PDB entry 3VBU | X-ray diffraction, 4.00 A resolution | chains A and C of the 3 polymer chains in the assembly

# Chain A
Protein: Genome Polyprotein, capsid protein VP1
From: Human enterovirus 71
Reference sequence: B2ZUN0 (B2ZUN0_9ENTO); residues 73-297 here correspond to UniProt positions 638-862 (UniProt number = residue number + 565)
Chain sequence (225 residues; numbered 73 to 297; the number before each row is that of its first residue):
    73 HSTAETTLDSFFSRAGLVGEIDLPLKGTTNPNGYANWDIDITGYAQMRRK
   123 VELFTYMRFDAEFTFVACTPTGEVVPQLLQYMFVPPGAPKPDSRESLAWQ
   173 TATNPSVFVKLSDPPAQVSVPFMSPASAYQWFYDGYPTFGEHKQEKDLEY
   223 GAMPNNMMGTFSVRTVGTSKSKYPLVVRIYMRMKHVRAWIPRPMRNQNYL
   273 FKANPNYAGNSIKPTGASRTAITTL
Disordered / not traced: 211-217

# Chain C
Protein: Genome Polyprotein, capsid protein VP3
From: Human enterovirus 71
Reference sequence: B2ZUN0 (B2ZUN0_9ENTO); residues 1-239 here correspond to UniProt positions 324-562 (UniProt number = residue number + 323)
Chain sequence (239 residues; each row starts with the number of its first residue):
     1 GFPTELKPGTNQFLTTDDGVSAPILPNFHPTPCIHIPGEVRNLLELCQVE
    51 TILEVNNVPTNATSLMERLRFPVSAQAGKGELCAVFRADPGRNGPWQSTL
   101 LGQLCGYYTQWSGSLEVTFMFTGSFMATGKMLIAYTPPGGPLPKDRATAM
   151 LGTHVIWDFGLQSSVTLVIPWISNTHYRAHARDGVFDYYTTGLVSIWYQT
   201 NYVVPIGAPNTAYIIALAAAQKNFTMKLCKDASDILQTG

# How chain A and chain C interact
Contacting residue pairs (138; chain A residue first):
  Ser-74(A) with Thr-225(C)
  Thr-75(A) with Asn-42(C), hydrogen bond (backbone-side chain); Leu-44(C); Thr-225(C)
  Glu-77(A) with Tyr-108(C), hydrogen bond (backbone-side chain); Lys-227(C); Leu-228(C), hydrogen bond (side chain-backbone); Cys-229(C)
  Thr-78(A) with Asn-42(C), hydrogen bond; Leu-43(C), hydrogen bond (backbone-backbone); Leu-44(C); Tyr-108(C); Met-226(C)
  Thr-79(A) with Arg-41(C); Asn-42(C)
  Leu-80(A) with Val-40(C); Arg-41(C), hydrogen bond (backbone-backbone)
  Phe-83(A) with Leu-43(C), hydrophobic; Tyr-107(C), hydrophobic; Tyr-108(C)
  Arg-86(A) with Thr-15(C); Cys-229(C)
  Ala-87(A) with Thr-15(C), hydrogen bond (backbone-backbone)
  Thr-114(A) with Gln-237(C), hydrogen bond
  Tyr-116(A) with Asp-231(C), hydrogen bond
  Ala-117(A) with Leu-236(C), hydrophobic; Gln-237(C)
  Gln-118(A) with Asp-231(C); Ala-232(C); Ser-233(C)
  Arg-120(A) with Gln-237(C), hydrogen bond
  Arg-121(A) with Gln-103(C), hydrogen bond; Tyr-107(C), hydrogen bond; Ser-233(C)
  Lys-122(A) with Tyr-107(C); Asp-231(C), salt bridge
  Leu-125(A) with Leu-43(C), hydrophobic; Leu-46(C), hydrophobic
  Phe-126(A) with Val-40(C), hydrophobic
  Tyr-128(A) with Ile-36(C), hydrophobic
  Arg-130(A) with Thr-31(C), hydrogen bond (side chain-backbone); Pro-32(C); Cys-33(C)
  Glu-134(A) with Gly-19(C); Val-20(C); Ser-21(C), hydrogen bond
  Thr-136(A) with Phe-13(C)
  Phe-155(A) with Leu-25(C), hydrophobic
  Pro-177(A) with Ile-24(C), hydrophobic; Leu-25(C), hydrophobic
  Pro-186(A) with Asn-11(C)
  Pro-187(A) with Phe-13(C), hydrophobic
  Gln-189(A) with Val-20(C); Ser-21(C)
  Val-190(A) with Ala-22(C)
  Ser-191(A) with Ser-21(C), hydrogen bond; Ala-22(C), hydrogen bond (backbone-backbone); Pro-23(C); Ile-24(C), hydrogen bond (backbone-backbone)
  Val-192(A) with Ile-24(C), hydrophobic
  Pro-193(A) with Phe-28(C), hydrophobic
  Phe-194(A) with Phe-28(C); Pro-30(C); Thr-31(C)
  Met-195(A) with Phe-28(C)
  Ser-196(A) with Thr-31(C)
  Pro-197(A) with Thr-31(C), hydrogen bond (backbone-side chain)
  Ala-198(A) with Thr-31(C), hydrogen bond (backbone-side chain)
  Ser-199(A) with Pro-32(C), hydrogen bond (side chain-backbone); Cys-33(C); Ile-34(C), hydrogen bond (side chain-backbone)
  Tyr-252(A) with Phe-13(C), hydrophobic
  Arg-254(A) with Asp-17(C); Asp-18(C); Gly-19(C), hydrogen bond (side chain-backbone)
  Lys-256(A) with Val-20(C); Ser-21(C)
  Arg-259(A) with Glu-39(C), salt bridge; Arg-41(C)
  Ala-260(A) with Glu-39(C); Val-40(C), hydrogen bond (backbone-backbone)
  Trp-261(A) with Ile-36(C), hydrogen bond (side chain-backbone); Pro-37(C); Gly-38(C); Glu-39(C), hydrogen bond
  Ile-262(A) with Pro-37(C); Gly-38(C), hydrogen bond (backbone-backbone)
  Pro-263(A) with Val-40(C); Leu-46(C), hydrophobic
  Met-266(A) with Leu-100(C), hydrophobic; Tyr-107(C), hydrophobic
  Arg-267(A) with Ile-235(C)
  Asn-268(A) with Ile-235(C)
  Gln-269(A) with Ile-235(C)
  Asn-270(A) with Asp-234(C); Ile-235(C)
  Tyr-271(A) with Ile-235(C); Leu-236(C); Thr-238(C), hydrogen bond (backbone-side chain)
  Leu-272(A) with Thr-238(C)
  Lys-274(A) with Gln-237(C); Thr-238(C)
  Ile-284(A) with Leu-65(C)
  Pro-286(A) with Leu-65(C), hydrophobic; Arg-68(C)
  Thr-287(A) with Glu-54(C); Gln-97(C); Gln-103(C)
  Gly-288(A) with Arg-68(C), hydrogen bond (backbone-side chain); Gln-97(C)
  Ala-289(A) with Asn-57(C), hydrogen bond (backbone-side chain); Arg-68(C); Asn-93(C); Gly-94(C); Gln-97(C), hydrogen bond (backbone-side chain)
  Ser-290(A) with Asn-57(C); Thr-60(C); Arg-68(C), hydrogen bond
  Arg-291(A) with Val-55(C), hydrogen bond (side chain-backbone); Asn-57(C), hydrogen bond; Val-58(C); Val-85(C), hydrogen bond (side chain-backbone); Phe-86(C)
  Thr-292(A) with Val-58(C)
  Ala-293(A) with Val-58(C)
  Ile-294(A) with Val-55(C), hydrophobic; Asn-56(C); Val-58(C); Phe-71(C), hydrophobic; Cys-83(C); Ala-84(C); Val-85(C), hydrogen bond (backbone-backbone)
  Thr-295(A) with Leu-82(C); Cys-83(C); Val-85(C)
  Leu-297(A) with Val-85(C), hydrophobic; Arg-87(C), hydrogen bond (backbone-side chain); Leu-193(C), hydrophobic
Other interface residues (no listed pair), chain A (70 interface residues in all): Val-138, Val-179, Phe-273, Lys-285, Thr-296
Other interface residues (no listed pair), chain C (69 interface residues in all): Pro-95, Ser-98, Leu-104, Leu-142, Gly-239

# In short
The interface between chain A and chain C involves 70 residues on one side and 69 on the other; the contacts
include 36 hydrogen bonds and 2 salt bridges. Among the polar pairs are Lys-122(A)/Asp-231(C),
Arg-259(A)/Glu-39(C) and Thr-75(A)/Asn-42(C).
Here chain A is Genome Polyprotein, capsid protein VP1 and chain C is Genome Polyprotein, capsid protein VP3,
both from Human enterovirus 71. Entry 3VBU (Crystal structure of empty human Enterovirus 71 particle) was
determined by X-ray diffraction (same publication as 3VBF, 3VBH, 3VBO, 3VBR and 3VBS).
